Entry 8GCH (X-ray diffraction, 1.60 A resolution); this record covers chains E and G of the 4 polymer chains in the assembly.

[Chain E]
Molecule: Gamma-chymotrypsin A
Organism: Bos taurus
Notes: EC 3.4.21.1
UniProtKB: P00766 (CTRA_BOVIN); numbering as in UniProt (aligned over 1-13)
Amino-acid sequence (13 residues; row label = number of the first residue in the row):
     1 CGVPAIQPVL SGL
Unresolved in the structure: 12-13

[Chain G]
Molecule: Gamma-chymotrypsin A
Organism: Bos taurus
Notes: EC 3.4.21.1
UniProtKB: P00766 (CTRA_BOVIN); numbering as in UniProt (aligned over 149-245)
Amino-acid sequence (97 residues; each row starts with the number of its first residue):
   149 ANTPDRLQQA SLPLLSNTNC KKYWGTKIKD AMICAGASGV SSCMGDSGGP LVCKKNGAWT
   209 LVGIVSWGSS TCSTSTPGVY ARVTALVNWV QQTLAAN
Unresolved in the structure: 149
Cystine bridges: Cys168-Cys182, Cys191-Cys220
Curated features (UniProtKB/Swiss-Prot):
  - active site: Ser195 (Charge relay system)

[Interface between chain E and chain G]
Residue-residue contacts - 8 pairs, chain E then chain G:
  Cys1(E) - Ala206(G)
  Gly2(E) - Ala206(G)
  Gly2(E) - Trp207(G)  hydrogen bond (backbone-backbone)
  Val3(E) - Ala206(G)  hydrophobic
  Pro4(E) - Trp207(G)
  Val9(E) - Gln157(G)  hydrogen bond (backbone-side chain)
  Leu10(E) - Gln157(G)
  Leu10(E) - Ser159(G)
Other interface residues (no listed pair), chain E (7 interface residues in all): Pro8
Other interface residues (no listed pair), chain G (5 interface residues in all): Gly205

[Overview]
The interface between chain E and chain G involves 7 residues on one side and 5 on the other, with 2 hydrogen
bonds. Polar pairs include Val9(E)-Gln157(G) and Gly2(E)-Trp207(G). Curated annotation (UniProt) lists
active-site residue Ser195(G) on chain G.
Chain E is Gamma-chymotrypsin A and chain G is Gamma-chymotrypsin A, both from Bos taurus; the structure,
Gamma-chymotrypsin is a complex of alpha-chymotrypsin with its own autolysis products, was determined by X-ray
diffraction.
